7V6Q - chains A and C of the 4 polymer chains in the assembly; structure by X-ray diffraction, 3.00 A resolution.

# Chain A
Molecule: Histone chaperone ASF1A
Source organism: Homo sapiens
UniProt: Q9Y294 (ASF1A_HUMAN); numbering as in UniProt (aligned over 1-156)
Sequence (156 residues; each row starts with the number of its first residue):
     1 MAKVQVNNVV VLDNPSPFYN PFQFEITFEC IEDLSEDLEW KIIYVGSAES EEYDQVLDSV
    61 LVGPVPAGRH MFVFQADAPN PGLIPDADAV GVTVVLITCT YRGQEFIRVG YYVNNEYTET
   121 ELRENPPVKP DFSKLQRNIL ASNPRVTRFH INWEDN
Unresolved in the structure: 155-156

# Chain C
Molecule: Histone H4
Source organism: Homo sapiens
UniProt: P62805 (H4_HUMAN); residues 2-102 here correspond to UniProt positions 3-103 (UniProt number = residue number + 1)
Sequence (102 residues; row label = number of the first residue in the row):
     1 MGRGKGGKGL GKGGAKRHRK VLRDNIQGIT KPAIRRLARR GGVKRISGLI YEETRGVLKV
    61 FLENVIRDAV TYTEHAKRKT VTAMDVVYAL KRQGRTLYGF GG
Unresolved in the structure: 1-22
Differences from the reference sequence: initiating methionine (1)
What the authors report for this chain:
  - mutagenesis - R95DEL/T96DEL/L97DEL/Y98DEL/G99DEL/F100DEL/G101DEL/G102DEL: unchanged binding to Isoform 2 of Nuclear autoantigenic sperm protein

# Interface between chain A and chain C
Contacting residue pairs (23):
  Val-6(A) with Phe-100(C)
  Asn-7(A) with Phe-100(C)
  Asn-8(A) with Phe-100(C)
  Val-9(A) with Phe-100(C), hydrophobic
  Val-109(A) with Phe-100(C), hydrophobic
  Tyr-111(A) with Phe-100(C)
  Pro-144(A) with Tyr-98(C); Phe-100(C), hydrophobic
  Arg-145(A) with Leu-97(C); Tyr-98(C)
  Val-146(A) with Arg-95(C); Thr-96(C); Leu-97(C), hydrogen bond (backbone-backbone); Gly-99(C); Phe-100(C), hydrophobic
  Thr-147(A) with Arg-95(C); Thr-96(C), hydrogen bond
  Arg-148(A) with Gly-94(C); Arg-95(C), hydrogen bond (backbone-backbone); Leu-97(C)
  Phe-149(A) with Gln-93(C); Gly-94(C)
  His-150(A) with Lys-91(C)
Interface features reported in the paper:
  - interface residues, chain C: Arg-95(C), Phe-100(C)

# Summary
The interface between chain A and chain C involves 13 residues on one side and 9 on the other, with 3 hydrogen
bonds. Polar contacts include Thr-147(A)/Thr-96(C), Val-146(A)/Leu-97(C) and Arg-148(A)/Arg-95(C). The paper
reports that R95DEL/T96DEL/L97DEL/Y98DEL/G99DEL/F100DEL/G101DEL/G102DEL of chain C leave binding to Isoform 2
of Nuclear autoantigenic sperm protein unchanged; interface residues Arg-95(C) and Phe-100(C).
Chain A is Histone chaperone ASF1A and chain C is Histone H4, both from Homo sapiens; the structure, Crystal
structure of sNASP-ASF1A-H3.1-H4 complex, was determined by X-ray diffraction.
